8VOB - chains H and K of the 10 polymer chains in the assembly; structure by electron microscopy, 3.10 A resolution.

# Chain H
Molecule: 157-nt DNA strand
Sequence (157 nucleotides; each row starts with the number of its first residue):
     1 CAGGATGTAT ATATCTGAGA CGTGCCTGGA GACTAGGGAG TAATCCCCTT GGCGGTTTAA
    61 ACGCGGGGGA CAGCGCGTAC GTGCGTTTTA GCGGTGCTAG AGCTGTCTAC GACCAATTGA
   121 GCGGCCTGGG CACCGGGATT CTCCAGCCGC CGGCAGC

# Chain K
Protein: Histone H2A type 1
Source organism: Homo sapiens
UniProtKB: P0C0S8 (H2A1_HUMAN); residues 12-119 here correspond to UniProt positions 13-120 (UniProt number = residue number + 1)
Amino-acid sequence (108 residues; each row starts with the number of its first residue):
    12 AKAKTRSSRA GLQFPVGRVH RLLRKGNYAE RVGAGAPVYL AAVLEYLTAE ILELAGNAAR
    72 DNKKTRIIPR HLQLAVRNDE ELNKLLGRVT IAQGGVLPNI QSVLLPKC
Construct notes: conflict Val87 (Ile88 in P0C0S8), Arg99 (Lys100 in P0C0S8), Ser113 (Ala114 in P0C0S8), Cys119 (Lys120 in P0C0S8)
Swiss-Prot annotation at these positions:
  - modified residue: Lys13 (N6-(beta-hydroxybutyryl)lysine), Lys36 (N6-(2-hydroxyisobutyryl)lysine), Lys74 (N6-(2-hydroxyisobutyryl)lysine), Lys75 (N6-(2-hydroxyisobutyryl)lysine), Lys95 (N6-(2-hydroxyisobutyryl)lysine), Gln104 (N5-methylglutamine), Lys118 (N6-(2-hydroxyisobutyryl)lysine)
  - cross-link (Glycyl lysine isopeptide (Lys-Gly)): Lys13 (interchain with G-Cter in ubiquitin), Lys15 (interchain with G-Cter in ubiquitin)

# Interface between chain H and chain K
Pairs across the interface - 17 pairs, chain H then chain K:
  DA20(H) with Arg77(K), salt bridge to the phosphate
  DC21(H) with Arg77(K), salt bridge to the phosphate
  DG29(H) with Arg32(K), phosphate contact
  DA30(H) with Gly28(K), phosphate contact; Arg29(K), phosphate contact; Arg32(K), salt bridge to the phosphate
  DG31(H) with Lys15(K), sugar contact; Thr16(K), hydrogen bond to the phosphate; Arg17(K), salt bridge to the phosphate; Gly28(K), phosphate contact
  DA32(H) with Ala12(K), sugar contact; Lys13(K), sugar contact; Ala14(K), sugar contact; Lys15(K), hydrogen bond to the phosphate; Arg20(K), salt bridge to the phosphate
  DC33(H) with Ala12(K), phosphate contact
  DA39(H) with Arg42(K), sugar contact
Also at the interface, not in a pair above, chain H (10 interface residues in all): DG19, DG37
Also at the interface, not in a pair above, chain K (13 interface residues in all): Ser18

# Summary
Chain H and chain K form an interface of 10 and 13 residues respectively; the contacts include 2 hydrogen
bonds and 5 salt bridges. Among the polar pairs are DG31(H)-Thr16(K), DA32(H)-Lys15(K) and DA20(H)-Arg77(K).
Chain H is a 157-nt DNA strand and chain K is Histone H2A type 1 (Homo sapiens); the structure,
H3K36me3-modified nucleosome bound to PRC2_AJ1-450, was determined by electron microscopy, deposited together
with 8VMI, 8VMJ, 8VML, 8VMN, 8VNV, 8VNZ and 8VO0.
